5EOF - chains A and C of the 4 polymer chains in the assembly; structure by X-ray diffraction, 2.05 A resolution.

[Chain A]
Protein: Optineurin
Source organism: Homo sapiens
UniProtKB: Q96CV9 (OPTN_HUMAN); residue numbers follow UniProt; this construct covers 26-103
Amino-acid sequence (82 residues; numbered 22 to 103; the number before each row is that of its first residue):
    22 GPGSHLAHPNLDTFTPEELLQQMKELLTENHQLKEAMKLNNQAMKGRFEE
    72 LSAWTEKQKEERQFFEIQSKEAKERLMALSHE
Unresolved in the structure: 22-28, 103
Construct notes: expression tag (22-25)
Curated features (UniProtKB/Swiss-Prot):
  - natural variant: His-26 (H26D: In GLC1E), Glu-50 (E50K: In GLC1E), Met-98 (M98K: May modify intraocular pressure and increase risk of GLC1E and NPG), Glu-103 (E103D: In GLC1E)
  - mutagenesis: Glu-50 (E50K: No effect on retinal ganglion cell death, decreased interaction with TFRC, loss of localization to recycling endosomes, loss of ubiquitin-binding; when associated with N-474)
Reported in the primary citation:
  - self-association interface (contacts with another copy of this molecule): Ser-73 to His-102
  - disease-associated variants - E50K (43-fold): increased binding to Serine/threonine-protein kinase TBK1 (chain C)
  - disease-associated variants - E50K: increased localization to kinase-dead TBK1

[Chain C]
Protein: Serine/threonine-protein kinase TBK1
Source organism: Homo sapiens
Notes: EC 2.7.11.1
UniProtKB: Q9UHD2 (TBK1_HUMAN); residues 677-729 here = UniProt positions 677-729
Amino-acid sequence (57 residues; numbered 673 to 729; the number before each row is that of its first residue):
   673 GPGSYPSSNTLVEMTLGMKKLKEEMEGVVKELAENNHILERFGSLTMDGG
   723 LRNVDCL
Unresolved in the structure: 673-677, 721-729
Construct notes: expression tag (673-676)
Curated features (UniProtKB/Swiss-Prot):
  - modified residue: Ser-716 (Phosphoserine)
  - natural variant: Glu-696 (E696K: In FTDALS4)
  - mutagenesis: Met-690 (M690A: Decreases interaction with TANK), Leu-693 (L693A: Almost abolishes interaction with TANK), Lys-694 (K694E: Strongly decreases interaction with TANK and TBKBP1. No effect on phosphorylation), Leu-704 (L704A: Strongly decreases interaction with AZI2, TANK and TBKBP1. No effect on phosphorylation), Asn-708 (N708A: Decreases interaction with TANK), Leu-711 (L711A: Almost abolishes interaction with TANK)
Reported in the primary citation:
  - disease-associated variants - E696K: abolished binding to Optineurin (chain A)
  - disease-associated variants - E696K: decreased co-localization with Optineurin (chain A)

[Interface between chain A and chain C]
Pairs across the interface (39; chain A residue first):
  Asp-33(A) with Thr-687(C); Lys-691(C)
  Thr-34(A) with Leu-683(C); Val-684(C); Thr-687(C)
  Phe-35(A) with Leu-683(C); Thr-687(C), hydrogen bond (backbone-side chain); Lys-691(C)
  Leu-40(A) with Leu-683(C), hydrophobic; Met-686(C), hydrophobic; Met-690(C), hydrophobic
  Gln-43(A) with Met-690(C); Lys-694(C), hydrogen bond
  Met-44(A) with Met-686(C), hydrophobic; Met-690(C), hydrophobic
  Glu-46(A) with Lys-694(C), salt bridge
  Leu-47(A) with Met-690(C), hydrophobic; Leu-693(C), hydrophobic; Lys-694(C); Met-697(C), hydrophobic
  Glu-50(A) with Lys-694(C); Met-697(C)
  Asn-51(A) with Met-697(C)
  Leu-54(A) with Met-697(C), hydrophobic; Val-700(C), hydrophobic; Leu-704(C), hydrophobic
  Ala-57(A) with Leu-704(C), hydrophobic
  Met-58(A) with Leu-704(C), hydrophobic
  Asn-61(A) with Leu-704(C); Asn-707(C), hydrogen bond; Asn-708(C), hydrogen bond; Leu-711(C)
  Ala-64(A) with Leu-711(C), hydrophobic
  Met-65(A) with Leu-711(C), hydrophobic
  Arg-68(A) with Leu-711(C); Phe-714(C); Gly-715(C)
  Leu-72(A) with Thr-718(C)
  Trp-75(A) with Thr-718(C)
Interface residues without a listed pair, chain A (20 interface residues in all): Pro-37
Interface residues without a listed pair, chain C (18 interface residues in all): Leu-717
From the paper, about this interface:
  - residue pairs: Glu-50(A)/Lys-694(C), Asn-51(A)/Met-697(C)
  - interface residues, chain A: Asn-61(A)
  - hot spots on chain A (mutagenesis) - M44Q, L47Q, L54Q (Kd 20.0 uM): decreased binding to Serine/threonine-protein kinase TBK1 (chain C)
  - hot spots on chain A (mutagenesis) - L47Q/L54Q: abolished binding to Serine/threonine-protein kinase TBK1 (chain C)
  - interface residues, chain C: Met-686(C), Met-690(C), Leu-693(C), Val-700(C), Leu-704(C), Asn-707(C), Asn-708(C), Leu-711(C), Phe-714(C), Leu-717(C)
  - hot spots on chain C (mutagenesis) - L693Q, V700Q: abolished binding to Optineurin (chain A)

[In short]
Chain A and chain C form an interface of 20 and 18 residues respectively; the contacts include 4 hydrogen
bonds and 1 salt bridge. Among the polar pairs are Glu-46(A)/Lys-694(C), Phe-35(A)/Thr-687(C) and
Gln-43(A)/Lys-694(C). The paper describes contacts between Glu-50(A) and Lys-694(C) and Asn-51(A) and
Met-697(C). From the paper: E696K, L693Q and V700Q of chain C abolish binding to Optineurin (chain A);
interface residues Asn-61(A) and Met-686(C) among others; 8 substitutions were tested in all.
Here chain A is Optineurin and chain C is Serine/threonine-protein kinase TBK1, both from Homo sapiens. Entry
5EOF (Crystal structure of OPTN NTD and TBK1 CTD complex) was determined by X-ray diffraction together with
5EOA and 5EP6 from the same study.
